Entry 7TUZ (electron microscopy, 3.12 A resolution); this record covers chains B and E of the 5 polymer chains in the assembly.

[Chain B]
Name: Guanine nucleotide-binding protein G(I)/G(S)/G(T) subunit beta-1
Source organism: Homo sapiens
Reference sequence: P62873 (GBB1_HUMAN); numbering as in UniProt (aligned over 2-340)
Chain sequence (356 residues; numbered -15 to 340; the number before each row is that of its first residue; numbers below 1 keep their minus sign (Met-15 is residue -15)):
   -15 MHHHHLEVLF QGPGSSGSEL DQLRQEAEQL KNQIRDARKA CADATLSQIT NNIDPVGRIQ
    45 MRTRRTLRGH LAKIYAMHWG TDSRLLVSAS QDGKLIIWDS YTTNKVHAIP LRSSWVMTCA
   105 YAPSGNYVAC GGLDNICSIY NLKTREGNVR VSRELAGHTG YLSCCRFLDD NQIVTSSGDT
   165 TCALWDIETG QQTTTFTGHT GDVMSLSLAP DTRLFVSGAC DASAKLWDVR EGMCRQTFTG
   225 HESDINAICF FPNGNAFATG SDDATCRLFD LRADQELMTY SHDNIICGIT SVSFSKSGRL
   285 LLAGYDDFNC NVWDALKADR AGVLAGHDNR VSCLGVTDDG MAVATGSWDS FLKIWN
Disordered / not traced: -15 to 1
Sequence notes: initiating methionine (-15); expression tag (-14 to 1)
Curated features (UniProtKB/Swiss-Prot):
  - modified residue: Ser2 (N-acetylserine), His266 (Phosphohistidine)
  - natural variant: Leu30 (L30F: In MRD42; uncertain significance), Arg52 (R52G: In MRD42), Gly64 (G64V: In MRD42), Asp76 (D76E: In MRD42; D76G: In MRD42), Gly77 (G77S: In MRD42), Lys78 (K78R: In MRD42), Ile80 (I80N: In MRD42; I80T: In MRD42), His91 (H91R: In MRD42; uncertain significance), Ala92 (A92T: In MRD42), Pro94 (P94S: In MRD42), Leu95 (L95P: In MRD42), Arg96 (R96L: In MRD42), 5 further natural variant entries in UniProt

[Chain E]
Name: scFv16
Source organism: Mus musculus
Notes: antibody fragment or engineered binder
Chain sequence (266 residues; row label = number of the first residue in the row):
     1 DVQLVESGGG LVQPGGSRKL SCSASGFAFS SFGMHWVRQA PEKGLEWVAY ISSGSGTIYY
    61 ADTVKGRFTI SRDDPKNTLF LQMTSLRSED TAMYYCVRSI YYYGSSPFDF WGQGTTLTVS
   121 SGGGGSGGGG SGGGGSDIVM TQATSSVPVT PGESVSISCR SSKSLLHSNG NTYLYWFLQR
   181 PGQSPQLLIY RMSNLASGVP DRFSGSGSGT AFTLTISRLE AEDVGVYYCM QHLEYPLTFG
   241 AGTKLELKAA AENLYFQGHH HHHHHH
Disordered / not traced: 1, 122-135, 248-266
Disulfide bonds: Cys22-Cys96, Cys159-Cys229

[Chain B / chain E interface]
Contacting residue pairs - 10 pairs, chain B then chain E:
  Arg68(B) - Tyr103(E)
  Leu69(B) - Tyr103(E)  hydrophobic
  Val90(B) - Tyr102(E)  hydrophobic
  Arg129(B) - Val2(E)
  Arg129(B) - Arg98(E)
  Glu130(B) - Gly26(E)
  Glu130(B) - Phe27(E)
  Glu130(B) - Ala28(E)  hydrogen bond (backbone-backbone)
  Glu130(B) - Phe32(E)
  Gly131(B) - Phe32(E)
Also at the interface, not in a pair above, chain B (10 interface residues in all): Asp66, Asp83, His91, Asn132

[Summary]
10 residues of chain B and 8 residues of chain E are in contact, with 1 hydrogen bond. The hydrogen-bonded
pair Glu130(B)-Ala28(E) is a backbone contact.
Here chain B is Guanine nucleotide-binding protein G(I)/G(S)/G(T) subunit beta-1 (Homo sapiens) and chain E is
scFv16 (Mus musculus). Entry 7TUZ (Cryo-EM structure of 7alpha,25-dihydroxycholesterol-bound EBI2/GPR183 in
complex with Gi protein) was determined by electron microscopy.
